5UAC - chains C and D of the 6 polymer chains in the assembly; structure by X-ray diffraction, 3.80 A resolution.

== Chain C ==
Molecule: DNA-directed RNA polymerase subunit beta
Source organism: Escherichia coli (strain K12)
Notes: EC 2.7.7.6
Reference sequence: P0A8V2 (RPOB_ECOLI); residues 1-1342 here = UniProt positions 1-1342
Sequence (1342 residues; row label = number of the first residue in the row):
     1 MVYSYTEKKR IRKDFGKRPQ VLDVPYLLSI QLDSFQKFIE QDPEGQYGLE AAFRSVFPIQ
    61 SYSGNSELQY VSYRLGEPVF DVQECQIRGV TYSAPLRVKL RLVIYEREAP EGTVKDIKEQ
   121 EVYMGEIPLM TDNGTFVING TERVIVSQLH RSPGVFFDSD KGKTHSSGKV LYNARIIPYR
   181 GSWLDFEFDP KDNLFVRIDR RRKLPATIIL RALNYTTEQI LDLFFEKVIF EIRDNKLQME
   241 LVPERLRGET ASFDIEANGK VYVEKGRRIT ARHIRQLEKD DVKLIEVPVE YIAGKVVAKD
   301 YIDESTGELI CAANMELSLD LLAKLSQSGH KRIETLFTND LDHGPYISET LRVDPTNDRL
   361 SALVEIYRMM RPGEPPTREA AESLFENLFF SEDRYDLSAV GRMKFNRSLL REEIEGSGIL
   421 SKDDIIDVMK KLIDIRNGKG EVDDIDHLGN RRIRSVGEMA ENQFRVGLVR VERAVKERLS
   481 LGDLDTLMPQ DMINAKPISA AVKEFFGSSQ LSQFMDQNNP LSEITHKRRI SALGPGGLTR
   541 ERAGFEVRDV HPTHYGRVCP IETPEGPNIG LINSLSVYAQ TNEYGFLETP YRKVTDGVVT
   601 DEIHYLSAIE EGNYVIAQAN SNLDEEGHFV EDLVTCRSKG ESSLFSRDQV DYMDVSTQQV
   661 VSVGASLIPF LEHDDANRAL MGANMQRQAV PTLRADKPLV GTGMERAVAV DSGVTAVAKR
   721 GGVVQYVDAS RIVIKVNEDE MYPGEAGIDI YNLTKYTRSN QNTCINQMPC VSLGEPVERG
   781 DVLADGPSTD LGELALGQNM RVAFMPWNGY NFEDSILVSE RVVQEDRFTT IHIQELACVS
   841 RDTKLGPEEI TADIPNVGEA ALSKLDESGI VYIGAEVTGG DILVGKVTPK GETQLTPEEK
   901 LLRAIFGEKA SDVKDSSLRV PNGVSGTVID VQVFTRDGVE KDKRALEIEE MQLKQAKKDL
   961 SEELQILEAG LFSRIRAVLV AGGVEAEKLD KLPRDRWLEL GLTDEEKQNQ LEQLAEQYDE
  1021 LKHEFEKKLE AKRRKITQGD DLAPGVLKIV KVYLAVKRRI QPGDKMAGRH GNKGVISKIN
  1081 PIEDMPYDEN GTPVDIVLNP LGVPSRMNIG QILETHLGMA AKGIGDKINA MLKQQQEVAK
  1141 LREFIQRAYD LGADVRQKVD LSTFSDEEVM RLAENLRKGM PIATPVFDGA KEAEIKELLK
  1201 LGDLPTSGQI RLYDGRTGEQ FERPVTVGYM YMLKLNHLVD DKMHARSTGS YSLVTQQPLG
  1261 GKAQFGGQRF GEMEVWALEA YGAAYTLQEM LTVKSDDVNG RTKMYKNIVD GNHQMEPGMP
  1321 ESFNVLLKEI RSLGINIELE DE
Ligand contacts: rifampicin (RFP): Arg143, Ser509, Gln510, Leu511, Ser512, Gln513, Phe514, Asp516, His526, Arg529, Ser531, Leu533, Gly534, Arg540, Pro564, Asn568, Ile572, Arg687
Swiss-Prot annotation at these positions:
  - modified residue (N6-acetyllysine): Lys1022, Lys1200
  - mutagenesis: Ile561 (I561S: Resistant to antibiotics salinamide A and B), Ile569 (I569S: Resistant to antibiotics salinamide A and B), Ala665 (A665E: Resistant to antibiotics salinamide A and B), Asp675 (D675A/G: Resistant to antibiotics salinamide A and B), Asn677 (N677H/K: Resistant to antibiotics salinamide A and B), Leu680 (L680M: Resistant to antibiotics salinamide A and B), Glu813 (E813K: Disrupts the enzyme's active center)
Reported in the primary citation:
  - binding site for rifampicin: Gln513, Phe514, Asp516, His526, Arg529, Ser531, Gly534 to Glu541, Arg687
  - contacts within the chain: Gln513-His526 (hydrogen bond)
  - mutagenesis - D516V, S531L (Kd 263 uM): decreased binding to rifampicin
  - mutagenesis - H526Y (IC50 >= 2 mM): abolished binding to rifampicin

== Chain D ==
Molecule: DNA-directed RNA polymerase subunit beta'
Source organism: Escherichia coli (strain K12)
Notes: EC 2.7.7.6
Reference sequence: P0A8T7 (RPOC_ECOLI); residue numbers follow UniProt; this construct covers 1-1407
Sequence (1407 residues; numbered 1 to 1407; the number before each row is that of its first residue):
     1 MKDLLKFLKA QTKTEEFDAI KIALASPDMI RSWSFGEVKK PETINYRTFK PERDGLFCAR
    61 IFGPVKDYEC LCGKYKRLKH RGVICEKCGV EVTQTKVRRE RMGHIELASP TAHIWFLKSL
   121 PSRIGLLLDM PLRDIERVLY FESYVVIEGG MTNLERQQIL TEEQYLDALE EFGDEFDAKM
   181 GAEAIQALLK SMDLEQECEQ LREELNETNS ETKRKKLTKR IKLLEAFVQS GNKPEWMILT
   241 VLPVLPPDLR PLVPLDGGRF ATSDLNDLYR RVINRNNRLK RLLDLAAPDI IVRNEKRMLQ
   301 EAVDALLDNG RRGRAITGSN KRPLKSLADM IKGKQGRFRQ NLLGKRVDYS GRSVITVGPY
   361 LRLHQCGLPK KMALELFKPF IYGKLELRGL ATTIKAAKKM VEREEAVVWD ILDEVIREHP
   421 VLLNRAPTLH RLGIQAFEPV LIEGKAIQLH PLVCAAYNAD FDGDQMAVHV PLTLEAQLEA
   481 RALMMSTNNI LSPANGEPII VPSQDVVLGL YYMTRDCVNA KGEGMVLTGP KEAERLYRSG
   541 LASLHARVKV RITEYEKDAN GELVAKTSLK DTTVGRAILW MIVPKGLPYS IVNQALGKKA
   601 ISKMLNTCYR ILGLKPTVIF ADQIMYTGFA YAARSGASVG IDDMVIPEKK HEIISEAEAE
   661 VAEIQEQFQS GLVTAGERYN KVIDIWAAAN DRVSKAMMDN LQTETVINRD GQEEKQVSFN
   721 SIYMMADSGA RGSAAQIRQL AGMRGLMAKP DGSIIETPIT ANFREGLNVL QYFISTHGAR
   781 KGLADTALKT ANSGYLTRRL VDVAQDLVVT EDDCGTHEGI MMTPVIEGGD VKEPLRDRVL
   841 GRVTAEDVLK PGTADILVPR NTLLHEQWCD LLEENSVDAV KVRSVVSCDT DFGVCAHCYG
   901 RDLARGHIIN KGEAIGVIAA QSIGEPGTQL TMRTFHIGGA ASRAAAESSI QVKNKGSIKL
   961 SNVKSVVNSS GKLVITSRNT ELKLIDEFGR TKESYKVPYG AVLAKGDGEQ VAGGETVANW
  1021 DPHTMPVITE VSGFVRFTDM IDGQTITRQT DELTGLSSLV VLDSAERTAG GKDLRPALKI
  1081 VDAQGNDVLI PGTDMPAQYF LPGKAIVQLE DGVQISSGDT LARIPQESGG TKDITGGLPR
  1141 VADLFEARRP KEPAILAEIS GIVSFGKETK GKRRLVITPV DGSDPYEEMI PKWRQLNVFE
  1201 GERVERGDVI SDGPEAPHDI LRLRGVHAVT RYIVNEVQDV YRLQGVKIND KHIEVIVRQM
  1261 LRKATIVNAG SSDFLEGEQV EYSRVKIANR ELEANGKVGA TYSRDLLGIT KASLATESFI
  1321 SAASFQETTR VLTEAAVAGK RDELRGLKEN VIVGRLIPAG TGYAYHQDRM RRRAAGEAPA
  1381 APQVTAEDAS ASLAELLNAG LGGSDNE
Not modelled in the structure: 1-7, 932-1134, 1377-1407
Metal / ion sites: Zn2+ site 1: Cys70, Cys72, Cys85, Cys88; Mg2+: Asp460, Asp462, Asp464; Zn2+ site 2: Cys814, Cys898
Swiss-Prot annotation at these positions:
  - binding site (Zn(2+)): Cys70, Cys72, Cys85, Cys88, Cys814, Cys888, Cys895, Cys898
  - binding site (Mg(2+)): Asp460, Asp462, Asp464
  - modified residue: Lys983 (N6-acetyllysine)
  - mutagenesis: Gln504 (Q504P: Resistant to antibiotics salinamide A and B), Asn690 (N690D: Resistant to antibiotics salinamide A and B), Met697 (M697V: Resistant to antibiotics salinamide A and B), Ala735 (A735T: Resistant to antibiotics salinamide A and B), Arg738 (R738C/H/P/S: Resistant to antibiotics salinamide A and B), Ala748 (A748E: Resistant to antibiotics salinamide A and B), Pro758 (P758S/T: Resistant to antibiotics salinamide A and B), Phe763 (F763C: Resistant to antibiotics salinamide A and B), Ser775 (S775A: Resistant to antibiotics salinamide A and B), Ala779 (A779T/V: Resistant to antibiotics salinamide A and B), Arg780 (R780C: Resistant to antibiotics salinamide A and B), Gly782 (G782A/C: Resistant to antibiotics salinamide A and B), 1 further mutagenesis entry in UniProt

== Interface between chain C and chain D ==
Residue-residue contacts - 305 pairs, chain C then chain D:
  Ser166(C) with Lys1151(D)
  Phe545(C) with Arg780(D); Lys781(D); Ala784(D), hydrophobic
  Arg548(C) with Arg780(D), hydrogen bond (backbone-side chain)
  Asp549(C) with Pro750(D); His777(D), salt bridge; Arg780(D)
  Val550(C) with Pro750(D); Thr776(D); His777(D)
  Tyr555(C) with Val769(D); Phe773(D), hydrophobic
  Pro560(C) with Phe773(D), hydrophobic; Thr776(D); Arg780(D), hydrogen bond (backbone-side chain)
  Ile569(C) with Leu783(D)
  Gly570(C) with Arg780(D)
  Gln618(C) with Asn768(D); Val769(D); Leu770(D)
  Asn620(C) with Asn768(D), hydrogen bond
  Glu641(C) with Lys749(D)
  Ser642(C) with Leu770(D)
  Val660(C) with Val769(D), hydrophobic
  Leu671(C) with Tyr772(D)
  Glu672(C) with Leu767(D); Tyr772(D)
  His673(C) with Phe763(D), hydrogen bond (side chain-backbone); Arg764(D); Glu765(D), hydrogen bond (side chain-backbone); Gly766(D)
  Asp674(C) with Tyr772(D), hydrogen bond (backbone-side chain)
  Asp675(C) with Phe763(D); Tyr772(D)
  Ala676(C) with Tyr772(D); Ala779(D), hydrophobic
  Asn677(C) with Ala779(D); Leu783(D)
  Ala679(C) with Tyr772(D)
  Leu680(C) with Leu783(D), hydrophobic
  Phe804(C) with Ala637(D); Ser638(D), hydrogen bond (backbone-side chain)
  Met805(C) with Ala633(D); Ala637(D)
  Pro806(C) with Asp505(D); Ala633(D); Ala637(D)
  Asn808(C) with Pro359(D); Phe629(D); Ala633(D)
  Gly809(C) with Val357(D); Pro359(D); Phe629(D)
  Tyr810(C) with Val357(D); Pro359(D), hydrophobic; Tyr360(D)
  Asn811(C) with Asp505(D)
  Phe812(C) with Val357(D), hydrophobic; Pro451(D), hydrophobic; Ser503(D); Gln504(D), hydrogen bond (backbone-side chain); Asp505(D)
  Glu813(C) with Phe461(D); Gln504(D)
  Ser815(C) with Val357(D); Phe461(D)
  Arg841(C) with Asp256(D); Gly257(D)
  Lys844(C) with Arg47(D); Phe49(D)
  Glu892(C) with Lys66(D), salt bridge
  Gln894(C) with Lys76(D); Leu78(D)
  Pro897(C) with Arg77(D)
  Gln1061(C) with Lys445(D)
  Pro1062(C) with Ala446(D)
  Gly1063(C) with Val354(D)
  Lys1065(C) with Asp462(D)
  Lys1073(C) with Asp462(D)
  Val1075(C) with Ile355(D); Phe461(D); Asp462(D); Gly463(D)
  Ile1076(C) with Thr356(D)
  Ser1077(C) with Thr356(D); Val357(D)
  Asn1099(C) with Asp505(D), hydrogen bond
  Pro1100(C) with Ala637(D); Val639(D), hydrophobic
  Leu1101(C) with Gln504(D); Asp505(D); Met725(D), hydrophobic; Arg731(D)
  Pro1104(C) with Met725(D), hydrophobic
  Ser1105(C) with Arg731(D); Gln736(D)
  Arg1106(C) with Arg731(D)
  Ile1109(C) with Met644(D), hydrophobic; Phe763(D)
  Ile1112(C) with Val639(D)
  Leu1113(C) with Ile641(D), hydrophobic
  His1116(C) with Ile641(D)
  Phe1187(C) with Leu767(D); Asn768(D)
  Glu1192(C) with Arg764(D), salt bridge
  Lys1196(C) with Asp642(D), salt bridge
  Ser1207(C) with Asp642(D)
  Gln1209(C) with Gly640(D); Asp643(D), hydrogen bond
  Glu1219(C) with Arg538(D), salt bridge; Arg634(D), salt bridge
  Phe1221(C) with Ala633(D); Arg634(D)
  Glu1222(C) with Tyr512(D), hydrogen bond; Tyr537(D), hydrogen bond; Arg634(D), salt bridge; Ser635(D); Gly636(D)
  Arg1223(C) with Ser635(D); Gly636(D); Phe719(D), hydrogen bond (side chain-backbone); Asn720(D); Ser721(D), hydrogen bond; Met724(D)
  Pro1224(C) with Gly636(D); Ser638(D)
  Val1225(C) with Gly636(D); Ser638(D)
  Thr1226(C) with Ser638(D), hydrogen bond (backbone-side chain); Val639(D), hydrogen bond (side chain-backbone); Gly640(D)
  Val1239(C) with Lys445(D)
  Asp1240(C) with Lys445(D)
  Lys1242(C) with Arg352(D); Gln465(D)
  Met1243(C) with Arg352(D); Ser353(D); Met372(D), hydrophobic; Lys445(D)
  His1244(C) with Gly351(D); Arg352(D), hydrogen bond (backbone-backbone); Met372(D)
  Ala1245(C) with Ser350(D); Gly351(D); Glu375(D)
  Arg1246(C) with Asp348(D), salt bridge; Tyr349(D), hydrogen bond (backbone-backbone); Ser350(D), hydrogen bond (backbone-backbone)
  Ser1247(C) with Asp348(D); Tyr349(D), hydrogen bond (backbone-backbone); Glu375(D), hydrogen bond
  Tyr1251(C) with Asp348(D), hydrogen bond
  Leu1253(C) with Arg99(D), hydrogen bond (backbone-side chain); Pro251(D), hydrophobic
  Val1254(C) with Arg99(D), hydrogen bond (backbone-side chain)
  Gln1256(C) with Lys96(D); Arg99(D)
  Gln1257(C) with Lys345(D); Arg346(D)
  Pro1258(C) with Arg346(D); Asp348(D)
  Phe1265(C) with Arg352(D)
  Gly1267(C) with Arg346(D); Val347(D); Ser350(D)
  Gln1268(C) with Arg346(D); Val347(D), hydrogen bond (backbone-backbone); Ser350(D), hydrogen bond (backbone-side chain); Gly351(D); Arg352(D); Ala467(D)
  Arg1269(C) with Leu343(D), hydrogen bond (side chain-backbone); Arg346(D)
  Phe1270(C) with Leu343(D); Gly344(D); Lys345(D), hydrogen bond (backbone-backbone); Val347(D), hydrophobic; His469(D)
  Gly1271(C) with Leu343(D)
  Glu1272(C) with Leu342(D); Leu343(D); Arg798(D), salt bridge; Lys1348(D), salt bridge
  Met1273(C) with Thr428(D)
  Glu1274(C) with Asn424(D); Ala426(D); Thr428(D), hydrogen bond
  Trp1276(C) with Thr797(D); Val801(D), hydrophobic; Val917(D); Gln921(D)
  Ala1277(C) with Thr428(D); Arg431(D); Ile434(D), hydrophobic; Gln921(D)
  Leu1278(C) with Ile434(D), hydrophobic; Met484(D), hydrophobic
  Glu1279(C) with Gln805(D), hydrogen bond; Ala914(D); Leu1347(D); Ile1357(D)
  Ala1280(C) with Arg431(D); Ile918(D), hydrophobic; Gln921(D)
  Tyr1281(C) with Arg431(D), hydrogen bond (side chain-backbone); Leu432(D); Ile434(D), hydrogen bond (side chain-backbone); Met484(D), hydrophobic; Asn489(D)
  Gly1282(C) with Gly1360(D); Thr1361(D), hydrogen bond (backbone-backbone)
  Ala1283(C) with Glu479(D)
  Ala1284(C) with Glu479(D), hydrogen bond (backbone-side chain); Leu1356(D), hydrophobic; Thr1361(D); Gly1362(D)
  Tyr1285(C) with Glu475(D); Glu479(D), hydrogen bond (backbone-side chain); Leu1356(D), hydrophobic; Thr1361(D)
  Thr1286(C) with Ala476(D); Glu479(D), hydrogen bond (backbone-side chain)
  Leu1287(C) with Val1351(D), hydrophobic; Ile1357(D), hydrophobic
  Gln1288(C) with Gly1354(D), hydrogen bond (side chain-backbone); Arg1355(D); Leu1356(D)
  Glu1289(C) with Val470(D); Pro471(D); Leu472(D), hydrogen bond (side chain-backbone); Thr473(D), hydrogen bond (side chain-backbone)
  Met1290(C) with Val347(D); His469(D)
  Leu1291(C) with Val1351(D); Gly1354(D)
  Thr1292(C) with Gly1354(D), hydrogen bond (side chain-backbone)
  Lys1294(C) with Val347(D); Asp348(D), hydrogen bond (backbone-backbone); Tyr349(D); Val470(D), hydrogen bond (side chain-backbone); Leu472(D)
  Ser1295(C) with Lys345(D); Arg346(D), hydrogen bond (side chain-backbone)
  Val1298(C) with Lys96(D)
  Met1304(C) with Leu472(D), hydrophobic
  Tyr1305(C) with Tyr349(D); Pro379(D), hydrophobic; Tyr382(D)
  Ile1308(C) with Pro379(D), hydrophobic; Phe380(D), hydrophobic
  Val1309(C) with Pro379(D); Gly383(D)
  His1313(C) with Phe380(D); Leu472(D); Leu474(D); Gln477(D)
  Pro1320(C) with Val1353(D)
  Glu1321(C) with Arg99(D), salt bridge
  Phe1323(C) with Ile20(D), hydrophobic; Ile1352(D); Val1353(D), hydrophobic
  Val1325(C) with Leu249(D), hydrophobic
  Leu1326(C) with Arg337(D)
  Lys1328(C) with Glu100(D); Leu245(D); Leu249(D)
  Glu1329(C) with Met330(D); Ile331(D)
  Ile1330(C) with Ile331(D), hydrophobic
  Arg1331(C) with Trp33(D)
  Ser1332(C) with Pro243(D); Leu245(D); Leu327(D)
  Leu1333(C) with Trp115(D), hydrophobic; Leu307(D), hydrophobic; Leu327(D), hydrophobic
  Gly1334(C) with Leu24(D); Ala25(D), hydrogen bond (backbone-backbone); His113(D)
  Ile1335(C) with Ile22(D), hydrophobic; Ala23(D); Trp33(D); Phe116(D), hydrophobic
  Asn1336(C) with Lys21(D); Ile22(D); Ala23(D), hydrogen bond (backbone-backbone); Leu24(D); Ala25(D); Met29(D); Trp33(D)
  Ile1337(C) with Lys21(D)
  Glu1338(C) with Ile20(D); Lys21(D), hydrogen bond (backbone-backbone); Met29(D)
  Leu1339(C) with Phe17(D), hydrophobic
  Glu1340(C) with Phe17(D); Asp18(D); Lys21(D); Arg1341(D), salt bridge
  Asp1341(C) with Asp18(D); Arg1341(D)
  Glu1342(C) with Glu15(D); Glu16(D); Asp18(D)
Other interface residues (no listed pair), chain C (162 interface residues in all): His551, Pro552, Cys559, Ile561, Thr563, Gly566, Asn573, Ala619, Arg637, Thr657, Trp807, Asp814, Asp842, Pro1044, Gly1045, Gly1074, Val1103, Met1107, Thr1206, Thr1248, Gly1249, Leu1259, Gln1314, Met1315, Gly1318, Ser1322
Other interface residues (no listed pair), chain D (182 interface residues in all): Ala19, Met102, Asp248, Gly258, Arg339, Gln340, Asn341, Leu376, Lys378, Leu422, Arg425, Gln435, Gln448, Asp460, Leu483, Ala630, Ala730, Gly732, Gln739, Leu740, Arg744, Thr757, Ile774, Ser775, Ala787, Glu913, Leu1332, Ala1336, Ala1359, Arg1369

== In short ==
The interface between chain C and chain D involves 162 residues on one side and 182 on the other, with 46
hydrogen bonds and 12 salt bridges. Among the polar pairs are Asp549(C)-His777(D), Glu892(C)-Lys66(D) and
Glu1192(C)-Arg764(D). From the paper: a binding site for rifampicin at Gln513(C), Phe514(C) and Asp516(C)
among others; D516V and S531L of chain C reduce binding to rifampicin.
Here chain C is DNA-directed RNA polymerase subunit beta and chain D is DNA-directed RNA polymerase subunit
beta', both from Escherichia coli (strain K12). Entry 5UAC (Escherichia coli RNA polymerase and Rifampin
complex, wild-type) was determined by X-ray diffraction together with 5UAG, 5UAH, 5UAJ, 5UAL and 5UAQ from the
same study.
